PDB entry 5VIY | electron microscopy, 6.20 A resolution (low resolution: residue-level contacts below are approximate; hydrogen-bond / salt-bridge calls are withheld) | chains D and K of the 16 polymer chains in the assembly

# Chain D
Protein: Envelope glycoprotein gp160
Source organism: Human immunodeficiency virus 1
Reference sequence: Q2N0S6 (Q2N0S6_9HIV1); the construct lacks a stretch of the UniProt sequence and is renumbered around it, so the offset changes along the chain: 31-141 = UniProt 30-140; 150-185 = UniProt 141-176; 187-309 = UniProt 186-308; 312-321 = UniProt 309-318; 2 more segments
Chain sequence (481 residues; numbered 31 to 513 plus 10 insertion-coded residues; 12 numbers in that range are skipped by the numbering (no residue carries them; nothing is unmodelled there); the number before each row is that of its first residue; a row labelled like 185A-185I holds insertion residues (185A, then the next letters in order)):
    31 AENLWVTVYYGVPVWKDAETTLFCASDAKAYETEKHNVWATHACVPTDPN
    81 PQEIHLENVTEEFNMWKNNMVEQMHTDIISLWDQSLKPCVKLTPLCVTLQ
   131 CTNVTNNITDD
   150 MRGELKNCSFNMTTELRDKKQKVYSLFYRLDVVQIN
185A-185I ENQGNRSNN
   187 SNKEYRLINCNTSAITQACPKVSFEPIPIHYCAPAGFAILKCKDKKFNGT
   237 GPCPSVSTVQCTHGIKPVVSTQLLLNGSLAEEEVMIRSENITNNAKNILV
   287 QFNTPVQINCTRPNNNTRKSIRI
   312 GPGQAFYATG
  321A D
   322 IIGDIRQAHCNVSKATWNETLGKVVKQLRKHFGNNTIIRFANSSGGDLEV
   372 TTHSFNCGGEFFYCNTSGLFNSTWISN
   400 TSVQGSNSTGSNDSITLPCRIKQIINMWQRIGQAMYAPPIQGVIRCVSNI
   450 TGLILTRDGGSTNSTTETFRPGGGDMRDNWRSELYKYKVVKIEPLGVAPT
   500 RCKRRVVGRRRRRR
Disordered / not traced: 31-32, 150-151, 185A-185I, 400-410, 506-513
Cystine bridges: Cys54-Cys74, Cys119-Cys205, Cys126-Cys196, Cys131-Cys157, Cys218-Cys247, Cys228-Cys239, Cys296-Cys331, Cys378-Cys445, Cys385-Cys418
Covalently attached groups: N-acetylglucosamine (NAG) linked to Asn88, Asn133, Asn197, Asn234, Asn262, Asn295, Asn301, Asn332, Asn339, Asn355, Asn363, Asn386, Asn392, Asn448; glycan linked to Asn156, Asn160, Asn276
Sequence notes: conflict Asn332 (Thr330 in Q2N0S6), Cys501 (Ala498 in Q2N0S6), Arg509 (Glu506 in Q2N0S6), Arg510 (Lys507 in Q2N0S6); expression tag (512-513)
From the paper describing this entry:
  - post-translational modification sites: Asn156, Asn160

# Chain K
Protein: 8ANC195 G52K5 Fab heavy chain
Source organism: Homo sapiens
Reference sequence: S6B291 (S6B291_HUMAN); residues 114-214 here correspond to UniProt positions 137-237 (UniProt number = residue number + 23)
Chain sequence (233 residues; each row starts with the number of its first residue; note: 1 number in that range is skipped by the numbering (no residue carries it; nothing is unmodelled there); a row labelled like 77A-77D holds insertion residues (77A, then the next letters in order)):
     1 QIHLVQSGTEVKKPGSSVTVSCKAYGVNTFGLYAV
   35A N
    36 WVRQAPGQSLEYIGQIW
    54 RWKSSASHHFRGRVLISAVDLTGS
77A-77D SPPI
    78 SSLEI
82A-82C KNL
    83 TSDDTAVYFCTTTSTYDR
100A-100L WSGLHHDGVMAF
   101 SSWGQGTLISVSAASTKGPSVFPLAPSSKSTSGGTAALGCLVKDYFPEPV
   151 TVSWNSGALTSGVHTFPAVLQSSGLYSLSSVVTVPSSSLGTQTYICNVNH
   201 KPSNTKVDKRVEPK
Disordered / not traced: 129-134
Cystine bridges: Cys22-Cys92, Cys140-Cys196

# How chain D and chain K interact
Residue-residue contacts (15; chain D residue first):
  Trp45(D) with Trp100A(K)
  Lys46(D) with Trp100A(K)
  Glu91(D) with Arg100(K)
  Glu92(D) with Gly31(K); Leu32(K); Arg54(K); Tyr98(K)
  Asn276(D) with Leu74(K)
  Ile277(D) with Gly76(K)
  Thr278(D) with Leu74(K); Thr75(K); Gly76(K); Ser77A(K)
  Phe353(D) with Gly76(K); Ser77(K)
Other interface residues (no listed pair), chain D (13 interface residues in all): Asp47, Thr90, Phe93, Asn94, Arg456

# Summary
13 residues of chain D and 11 residues of chain K are in contact. N-acetylglucosamine is covalently linked to
Asn88(D), Asn133(D), Asn197(D), Asn234(D), Asn262(D) and Asn295(D) and 8 more. The paper reports modification
sites Asn156(D) and Asn160(D).
Here chain D is Envelope glycoprotein gp160 (Human immunodeficiency virus 1) and chain K is 8ANC195 G52K5 Fab
heavy chain (Homo sapiens). Entry 5VIY (BG505 SOSIP.664 in complex with broadly neutralizing antibodies BG1
and 8ANC195) was determined by electron microscopy together with 5VVF and 5VJ6 from the same study.
